Entry 4ED8 (X-ray diffraction, 1.52 A resolution); this record covers chains A and T of the 3 polymer chains in the assembly.

# Chain A
Name: DNA polymerase eta
Source organism: Homo sapiens
Notes: EC 2.7.7.7; fragment: Catalytic core
UniProt: Q9Y253 (POLH_HUMAN); residues 1-432 here = UniProt positions 1-432
Sequence (435 residues; each row starts with the number of its first residue; numbers below 1 keep their minus sign (Gly-2 is residue -2)):
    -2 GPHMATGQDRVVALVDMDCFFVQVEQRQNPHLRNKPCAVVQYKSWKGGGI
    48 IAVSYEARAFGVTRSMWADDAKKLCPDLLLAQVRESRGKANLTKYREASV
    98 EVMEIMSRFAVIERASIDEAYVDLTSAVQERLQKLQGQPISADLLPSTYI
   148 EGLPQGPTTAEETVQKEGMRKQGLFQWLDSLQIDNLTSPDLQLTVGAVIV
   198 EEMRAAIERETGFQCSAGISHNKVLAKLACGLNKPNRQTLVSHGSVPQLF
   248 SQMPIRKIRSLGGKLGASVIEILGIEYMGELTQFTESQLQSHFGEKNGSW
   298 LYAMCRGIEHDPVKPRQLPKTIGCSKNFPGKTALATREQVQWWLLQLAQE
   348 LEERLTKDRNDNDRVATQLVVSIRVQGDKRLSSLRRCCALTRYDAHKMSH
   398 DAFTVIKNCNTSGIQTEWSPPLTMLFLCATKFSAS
Disordered / not traced: 155-159
Construct notes: expression tag (-2 to 0)
Metal / ion sites: Mg2+ site 1: Asp13, Asp115, Glu116 (together with 2'-deoxyadenosine 5'-triphosphate) (shared with 1 residue of chain P); Ca2+: Asp13, Met14, Asp115 (together with 2'-deoxyadenosine 5'-triphosphate); Mg2+ site 2: Asp13, Met14, Asp115 (together with 2'-deoxyadenosine 5'-triphosphate)
Ligand contacts:
  - : Asp13, Met14, Asp15, Asp115, Lys231
  - 2'-deoxyadenosine 5'-triphosphate (DTP): Asp13, Met14, Asp15, Cys16, Phe17, Phe18, Ile48, Ala49, Tyr52, Arg55, Arg61, Ile114, Asp115, Glu116, Lys231
UniProt features mapped onto this chain:
  - binding site (Mg(2+)): Asp13, Met14, Asp115, Glu116
  - binding site (Mn(2+)): Asp13, Met14, Asp115, Glu116
  - binding site (a 2'-deoxyribonucleoside 5'-triphosphate): Arg61
  - natural variant: Val37 (deletion: In XPV), Leu75 (deletion: In XPV), Arg93 (R93P: In XPV), Arg111 (R111H: In XPV), Thr122 (T122P: In XPV), Gly153 (G153D: In a breast cancer sample), Thr191 (T191P: In XPV), Gly263 (G263V: In XPV), Val266 (V266D: In XPV), Gly295 (G295R: In XPV), Arg361 (R361S: In XPV)
  - mutagenesis: Tyr52 (Y52A/F: Reduces DNA polymerase activity; Y52E: Reduces DNA polymerase activity. Increases fidelity of replication and reduces translesion bypass), Arg61 (R61A: Reduces enzymatic activity by two-thirds), Ser62 (S62G: Increased DNA polymerase activity and translesion bypass compared to wild-type), Ala68 (A68S/V: Severe reduction in thymine dimer translesion bypass), Asn324 to Pro326 (Reduces binding to chromatin and to monoubiquitinated PCNA. Abolishes binding to monoubiquitinated PCNA; when associated with 705-E--H-713 Del)
What the authors report for this chain:
  - mutagenesis - S113A: unchanged catalytic activity

# Chain T
Molecule: 12-nt DNA strand
Sequence (12 nucleotides; numbered 1 to 12; the number before each row is that of its first residue):
     1 CATTATGACGCG
Disordered / not traced: 1
Ligand contacts: 2'-deoxyadenosine 5'-triphosphate (DTP): DA2, DT3, DT4

# Chain A / chain T interface
Residue-residue contacts (33; chain A residue first):
  Gln38(A) with DT3(T), hydrogen bond to the base; DT4(T), sugar contact
  Tyr39(A) with DT3(T), phosphate contact; DT4(T), hydrogen bond to the phosphate
  Ile47(A) with DA2(T), base contact
  Arg61(A) with DA2(T), base contact
  Ser62(A) with DA2(T), base contact
  Trp64(A) with DA2(T), phosphate contact
  Lys86(A) with DA5(T), salt bridge to the phosphate
  Leu89(A) with DT4(T), phosphate contact; DA5(T), phosphate contact
  Arg93(A) with DA5(T), salt bridge to the phosphate; DT6(T), salt bridge to the phosphate
  Lys293(A) with DC9(T), salt bridge to the phosphate; DG10(T), phosphate contact
  Arg313(A) with DG7(T), salt bridge to the phosphate
  Pro316(A) with DG7(T), phosphate contact
  Lys317(A) with DG7(T), hydrogen bond to the phosphate; DA8(T), salt bridge to the phosphate
  Thr318(A) with DT6(T), sugar contact; DG7(T), hydrogen bond to the phosphate
  Ile319(A) with DT6(T), phosphate contact
  Gly320(A) with DA5(T), sugar contact; DT6(T), hydrogen bond to the phosphate
  Cys321(A) with DA5(T), phosphate contact
  Ser322(A) with DT4(T), sugar contact; DA5(T), hydrogen bond to the phosphate
  Lys323(A) with DT4(T), salt bridge to the phosphate
  Asn324(A) with DT3(T), sugar contact; DT4(T), hydrogen bond to the phosphate
  Arg351(A) with DA5(T), salt bridge to the phosphate; DT6(T), salt bridge to the phosphate
  Phe423(A) with DT6(T), base contact
Other interface residues (no listed pair), chain A (27 interface residues in all): Ile48, Ala87, Arg111, Leu315, Glu347

# In short
27 residues of chain A and 9 residues of chain T are in contact, with 7 hydrogen bonds and 9 salt bridges.
Polar contacts include Gln38(A)-DT3(T), Tyr39(A)-DT4(T) and Lys317(A)-DG7(T). 2'-deoxyadenosine
5'-triphosphate is bound between chain A and chain T. Chain A binds compounds CA/MG. From the paper: S113A of
chain A leaves catalytic activity unchanged.
Here chain A is DNA polymerase eta (Homo sapiens) and chain T is a 12-nt DNA strand. Entry 4ED8 (Human DNA
polymerase eta - DNA ternary complex: Reaction in the TG crystal at pH 7.0 ...) was determined by X-ray
diffraction, deposited together with 4ECQ, 4ECR, 4ECS, 4ECT, 4ECU, 4ECV and 10 further entries.
